PDB entry 9FGN | electron microscopy, 2.64 A resolution | chains B and D of the 4 polymer chains in the assembly

== Chain B ==
Name: Capsid protein VP2
Source organism: Coxsackievirus A9
UniProt: P21404 (POLG_CXA9); residues 10-259 here correspond to UniProt positions 79-328 (UniProt number = residue number + 69)
Chain sequence (250 residues; each row starts with the number of its first residue):
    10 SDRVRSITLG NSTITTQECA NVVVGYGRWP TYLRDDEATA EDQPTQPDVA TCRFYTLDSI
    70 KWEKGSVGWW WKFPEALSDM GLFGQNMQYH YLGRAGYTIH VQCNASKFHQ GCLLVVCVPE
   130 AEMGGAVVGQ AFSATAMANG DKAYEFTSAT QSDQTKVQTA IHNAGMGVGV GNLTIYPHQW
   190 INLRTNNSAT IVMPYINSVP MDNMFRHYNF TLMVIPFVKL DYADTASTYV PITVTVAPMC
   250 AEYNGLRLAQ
Sequence notes: variant Val110 (Leu179 in P21404)

== Chain D ==
Name: Capsid protein VP4
Source organism: Coxsackievirus A9
UniProt: P21404 (POLG_CXA9); numbering as in UniProt (aligned over 2-68)
Chain sequence (67 residues; row label = number of the first residue in the row):
     2 GAQVSTQKTG AHETSLSAAG NSIIHYTNIN YYKDAASNSA NRQDFTQDPS KFTEPVKDVM
    62 IKSLPAL
Unresolved in the structure: 15-24
UniProt features mapped onto this chain:
  - lipidation: Gly2 (N-myristoyl glycine)

== Interface between chain B and chain D ==
Pairs across the interface - 13 pairs, chain B then chain D:
  Arg12(B) with Leu68(D)
  Arg14(B) with Lys58(D); Asp59(D), salt bridge
  Asn30(B) with Val57(D); Lys58(D), hydrogen bond (side chain-backbone); Asp59(D), hydrogen bond
  Val31(B) with Val57(D); Lys58(D), hydrogen bond (backbone-backbone)
  Val32(B) with Pro56(D)
  Val33(B) with Pro56(D), hydrogen bond (backbone-backbone)
  Gly34(B) with Pro56(D)
  Tyr35(B) with Lys52(D); Phe53(D), hydrophobic
Also at the interface, not in a pair above, chain B (10 interface residues in all): Asp11, Trp38
Also at the interface, not in a pair above, chain D (8 interface residues in all): Ala67

== Summary ==
10 residues of chain B and 8 residues of chain D are in contact, with 4 hydrogen bonds and 1 salt bridge.
Polar contacts include Arg14(B)-Asp59(D), Asn30(B)-Lys58(D) and Asn30(B)-Asp59(D).
Chain B is Capsid protein VP2 and chain D is Capsid protein VP4, both from Coxsackievirus A9; the structure,
Coxsackievirus A9 bound with compound 18 (CL304), was determined by electron microscopy (same publication as
8S7J, 9EXI, 9FA9, 9FCZ, 9FO2, 9FO5 and 9FP5).
